Entry 4Y88 (X-ray diffraction, 1.45 A resolution); this record covers chain A.

[Chain A]
Protein: Carcinoembryonic antigen-related cell adhesion molecule 8
From: Homo sapiens
Notes: fragment: IgV domain
UniProt: P31997 (CEAM8_HUMAN); residues 1-108 here correspond to UniProt positions 34-141 (UniProt number = residue number + 33)
Sequence (108 residues; each row starts with the number of its first residue):
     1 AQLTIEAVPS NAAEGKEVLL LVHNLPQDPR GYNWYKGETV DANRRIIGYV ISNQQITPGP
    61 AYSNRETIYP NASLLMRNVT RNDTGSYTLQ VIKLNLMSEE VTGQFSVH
UniProt features mapped onto this chain:
  - glycosylation (N-linked (GlcNAc...) asparagine): Asn71, Asn78, Asn82

[Overview]
Chain A is Carcinoembryonic antigen-related cell adhesion molecule 8 (Homo sapiens); the structure, Crystal
structure of the N-terminal domain of CEACAM8, was determined by X-ray diffraction (same publication as 4Y8A
and 4YIQ).
